4QJN - chains A and C; structure by X-ray diffraction, 2.61 A resolution.

Chain A (and C):
Name: DNA-binding protein HU
From: Staphylococcus aureus
Notes: chain C of this document is another copy of the same molecule, construct and numbering; everything in this record applies to it too
UniProtKB: Q99U17 (DBH_STAAM); residues 1-90 here = UniProt positions 1-90
Amino-acid sequence (98 residues; each row starts with the number of its first residue):
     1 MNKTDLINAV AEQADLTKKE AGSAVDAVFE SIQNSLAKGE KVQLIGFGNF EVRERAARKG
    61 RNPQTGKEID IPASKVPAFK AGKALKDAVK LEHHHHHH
Disordered / not traced: 91-98
Differences from the reference sequence: expression tag (91-98)

Chain A / chain C interface:
Contacting residue pairs (75; chain A residue first):
  M1(A) - S31(C)
  M1(A) - S35(C)
  M1(A) - E40(C)  hydrogen bond (backbone-side chain)
  M1(A) - K41(C)  hydrogen bond (backbone-backbone)
  M1(A) - V42(C)
  M1(A) - Q43(C)  hydrogen bond (backbone-backbone)
  N2(A) - Q43(C)
  N2(A) - L44(C)
  K3(A) - Q43(C)  hydrogen bond (backbone-backbone)
  K3(A) - L44(C)
  K3(A) - I45(C)
  L6(A) - S31(C)
  A9(A) - S31(C)
  V10(A) - A24(C)  hydrophobic
  V10(A) - A27(C)  hydrophobic
  V10(A) - V28(C)  hydrophobic
  Q13(A) - A27(C)
  Q13(A) - E30(C)
  A14(A) - S23(C)
  A14(A) - A24(C)
  S23(A) - A14(C)
  A24(A) - V10(C)
  A24(A) - A14(C)
  A24(A) - A24(C)  hydrophobic
  A27(A) - V10(C)  hydrophobic
  A27(A) - Q13(C)
  V28(A) - V10(C)  hydrophobic
  V28(A) - V25(C)  hydrophobic
  F29(A) - L44(C)  hydrophobic
  F29(A) - F47(C)  hydrophobic
  E30(A) - Q13(C)
  S31(A) - M1(C)
  S31(A) - L6(C)
  S31(A) - A9(C)
  I32(A) - M1(C)  hydrophobic
  I32(A) - F47(C)  hydrophobic
  Q33(A) - A84(C)
  Q33(A) - L85(C)
  Q33(A) - A88(C)
  S35(A) - M1(C)
  L36(A) - L85(C)  hydrophobic
  L36(A) - V89(C)  hydrophobic
  A37(A) - A88(C)
  E40(A) - M1(C)
  K41(A) - M1(C)  hydrogen bond (backbone-backbone)
  V42(A) - M1(C)
  Q43(A) - M1(C)  hydrogen bond (backbone-backbone)
  Q43(A) - N2(C)
  Q43(A) - K3(C)
  L44(A) - K3(C)
  L44(A) - L6(C)  hydrophobic
  L44(A) - F29(C)  hydrophobic
  F47(A) - F29(C)  hydrophobic
  F47(A) - I32(C)  hydrophobic
  F50(A) - F50(C)  hydrophobic
  V52(A) - V89(C)  hydrophobic
  K75(A) - V89(C)
  K75(A) - K90(C)
  V76(A) - V89(C)
  P77(A) - A81(C)  hydrophobic
  P77(A) - L85(C)  hydrophobic
  P77(A) - K86(C)
  P77(A) - V89(C)  hydrophobic
  F79(A) - F79(C)  hydrophobic
  A81(A) - P77(C)  hydrophobic
  A84(A) - Q33(C)
  L85(A) - L36(C)  hydrophobic
  L85(A) - P77(C)
  K86(A) - P77(C)
  A88(A) - Q33(C)
  A88(A) - A37(C)
  V89(A) - L36(C)  hydrophobic
  V89(A) - V52(C)  hydrophobic
  V89(A) - K75(C)
  K90(A) - K75(C)
Also at the interface, not in a pair above, chain A (44 interface residues in all): L16, E20, V25, D26, I45
Also at the interface, not in a pair above, chain C (44 interface residues in all): L16, E20, D26, V76

Summary:
Chain A and chain C each contribute 44 residues to their interface; the contacts include 6 hydrogen bonds.
Among the polar pairs are M1(A)-E40(C), M1(A)-K41(C) and M1(A)-Q43(C).
Both chains are DNA-binding protein HU (Staphylococcus aureus). Entry 4QJN (Crystal structure of apo nucleoid
associated protein, SAV1473) was determined by X-ray diffraction (same publication as 4QJU).
